4ZP3 - chains A and B of the 3 polymer chains in the assembly; structure by X-ray diffraction, 2.63 A resolution.

== Chain A (and B) ==
Molecule: cAMP-dependent protein kinase type II-alpha regulatory subunit
From: Homo sapiens
Notes: chain B of this document is another copy of the same molecule, construct and numbering; everything in this record applies to it too
UniProt: P13861 (KAP2_HUMAN); residues 1-43 here correspond to UniProt positions 2-44 (UniProt number = residue number + 1)
Sequence (43 residues; row label = number of the first residue in the row):
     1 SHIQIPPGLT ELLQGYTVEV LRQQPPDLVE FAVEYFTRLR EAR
Metal / ion sites: Cd2+: Glu41 (shared with 1 residue of chain D; 1 residue of chain I)
Curated features (UniProtKB/Swiss-Prot):
  - modified residue: Ser1 (N-acetylserine)
Reported in the primary citation:
  - Cd2+ coordination: Glu41

== Interface between chain A and chain B ==
Pairs across the interface (39):
  Ile3(A) - Leu21(B)  hydrophobic
  Gln4(A) - Leu21(B)
  Ile5(A) - Thr17(B)
  Ile5(A) - Leu21(B)  hydrophobic
  Pro7(A) - Leu28(B)
  Leu9(A) - Thr17(B)
  Leu9(A) - Val20(B)  hydrophobic
  Leu9(A) - Leu28(B)
  Leu12(A) - Tyr16(B)
  Leu12(A) - Leu28(B)  hydrophobic
  Leu12(A) - Val29(B)  hydrophobic
  Leu13(A) - Leu13(B)
  Leu13(A) - Tyr16(B)  hydrophobic
  Leu13(A) - Thr17(B)
  Tyr16(A) - Leu12(B)
  Tyr16(A) - Leu13(B)  hydrophobic
  Thr17(A) - Leu13(B)
  Val20(A) - Pro6(B)  hydrophobic
  Leu21(A) - Pro6(B)
  Leu28(A) - Pro6(B)  hydrophobic
  Leu28(A) - Pro7(B)
  Leu28(A) - Leu9(B)
  Leu28(A) - Leu12(B)  hydrophobic
  Val29(A) - Leu12(B)  hydrophobic
  Val29(A) - Phe36(B)
  Val29(A) - Arg40(B)
  Glu30(A) - Arg40(B)  salt bridge
  Ala32(A) - Phe36(B)  hydrophobic
  Val33(A) - Phe36(B)
  Val33(A) - Thr37(B)
  Val33(A) - Arg40(B)
  Phe36(A) - Val29(B)
  Phe36(A) - Ala32(B)  hydrophobic
  Phe36(A) - Val33(B)
  Phe36(A) - Phe36(B)  hydrophobic
  Thr37(A) - Val33(B)
  Leu39(A) - Val29(B)  hydrophobic
  Arg40(A) - Val29(B)
  Arg40(A) - Val33(B)
Other interface residues (no listed pair), chain A (23 interface residues in all): Pro6, Gly8, Gln24
Other interface residues (no listed pair), chain B (18 interface residues in all): Gly8, Leu39

== Overview ==
23 residues of chain A and 18 residues of chain B are in contact, with 1 salt bridge. Its one salt-bridged
contact is Glu30(A)-Arg40(B). From the paper: Cd2+ coordination by Glu41(A).
Both chains are cAMP-dependent protein kinase type II-alpha regulatory subunit (Homo sapiens). Entry 4ZP3
(AKAP18:PKA-RIIalpha structure reveals crucial anchor points for recognition of regulatory subunits of PKA)
was determined by X-ray diffraction.
